7L3N - chains D and E of the 5 polymer chains in the assembly; structure by electron microscopy, 3.27 A resolution.

Chain D:
Molecule: LY-CoV555 Fab heavy chain
From: Homo sapiens
Notes: antibody fragment or engineered binder
Amino-acid sequence (228 residues; each row starts with the number of its first residue):
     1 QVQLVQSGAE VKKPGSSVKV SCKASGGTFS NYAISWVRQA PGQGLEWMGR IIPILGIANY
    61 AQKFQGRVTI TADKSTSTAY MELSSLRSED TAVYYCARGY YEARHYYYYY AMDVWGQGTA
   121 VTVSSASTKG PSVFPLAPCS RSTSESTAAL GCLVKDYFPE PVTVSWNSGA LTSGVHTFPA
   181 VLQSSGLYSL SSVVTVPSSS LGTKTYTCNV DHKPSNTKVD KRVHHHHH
Disordered / not traced: 125-228
Disulfide bonds: Cys22-Cys96

Chain E:
Molecule: LY-CoV555 Fab light chain
From: Homo sapiens
Notes: antibody fragment or engineered binder
Amino-acid sequence (212 residues; each row starts with the number of its first residue):
     1 DIQMTQSPSS LSASVGDRVT ITCRASQSIS SYLSWYQQKP GKAPKLLIYA ASSLQSGVPS
    61 RFSGSGSGTD FTLTITSLQP EDFATYYCQQ SYSTPRTFGQ GTKVEIKRTV AAPSVFIFPP
   121 SDEQLKSGTA SVVCLLNNFY PREAKVQWKV DNALQSGNSQ ESVTEQDSKD STYSLSSTLT
   181 LSKADYEKHK VYACEVTQGT TSVTKSFNRG EC
Disordered / not traced: 107-212
Disulfide bonds: Cys23-Cys88

Interface between chain D and chain E:
Contacting residue pairs - 29 pairs, chain D then chain E:
  Gln39(D) - Gln38(E)  hydrogen bond
  Gln43(D) - Gln100(E)
  Leu45(D) - Pro44(E)  hydrophobic
  Leu45(D) - Phe98(E)
  Trp47(D) - Thr94(E)
  Trp47(D) - Pro95(E)  hydrophobic
  Trp47(D) - Arg96(E)
  Trp47(D) - Phe98(E)  hydrophobic
  Tyr95(D) - Gln38(E)
  Tyr95(D) - Ala43(E)  hydrophobic
  Tyr107(D) - Tyr49(E)
  Tyr107(D) - Ala50(E)
  Tyr109(D) - Tyr32(E)
  Tyr109(D) - Ala50(E)  hydrophobic
  Tyr109(D) - Ser91(E)  hydrogen bond (backbone-side chain)
  Tyr110(D) - Tyr32(E)  hydrophobic
  Tyr110(D) - Arg96(E)
  Ala111(D) - Ser34(E)
  Ala111(D) - Tyr36(E)
  Ala111(D) - Leu46(E)  hydrophobic
  Met112(D) - Tyr36(E)  hydrogen bond (backbone-side chain)
  Met112(D) - Leu46(E)
  Met112(D) - Gln89(E)
  Asp113(D) - Leu46(E)
  Asp113(D) - Gln55(E)
  Trp115(D) - Tyr36(E)
  Trp115(D) - Ala43(E)  hydrophobic
  Trp115(D) - Pro44(E)
  Gly116(D) - Ala43(E)
Other interface residues (no listed pair), chain D (18 interface residues in all): Val37, Gly44, Glu46, Ala61, Tyr108
Other interface residues (no listed pair), chain E (21 interface residues in all): Ser31, Lys42, Lys45, Tyr87

Overview:
18 residues of chain D face 21 of chain E across their interface; the contacts include 3 hydrogen bonds. Polar
pairs include Gln39(D)-Gln38(E), Tyr109(D)-Ser91(E) and Met112(D)-Tyr36(E).
Chain D is LY-CoV555 Fab heavy chain and chain E is LY-CoV555 Fab light chain, both from Homo sapiens; the
structure, SARS-CoV 2 Spike Protein bound to LY-CoV555, was determined by electron microscopy.
